Entry 5QYI (X-ray diffraction, 1.58 A resolution); this record covers chains A and B.

[Chain A]
Protein: Pre-mRNA-splicing factor 8
Organism: Saccharomyces cerevisiae (strain ATCC 204508 / S288c)
Notes: fragment: yPrp8 RNaseH
Reference sequence: P33334 (PRP8_YEAST); numbering as in UniProt (aligned over 1836-2090)
Sequence (258 residues; numbered 1833 to 2090; the number before each row is that of its first residue):
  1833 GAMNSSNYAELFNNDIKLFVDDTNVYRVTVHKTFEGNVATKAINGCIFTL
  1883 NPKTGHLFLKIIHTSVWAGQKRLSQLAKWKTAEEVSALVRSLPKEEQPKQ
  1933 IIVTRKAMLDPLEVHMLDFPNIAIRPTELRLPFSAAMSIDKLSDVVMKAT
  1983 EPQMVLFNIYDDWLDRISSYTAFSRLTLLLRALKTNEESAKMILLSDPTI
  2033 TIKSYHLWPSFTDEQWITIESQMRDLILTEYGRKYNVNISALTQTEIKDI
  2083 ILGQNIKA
Disordered / not traced: 2070-2090
Construct notes: expression tag (1833-1835)
Small-molecule neighbours:
  - r-1,2-propanediol (PGR), molecule 1: Asn1845, Asn1846, Asp1847, Ile1848, Asn1883, Lys1885, Thr1886
  - r-1,2-propanediol (PGR), molecule 2: Glu1945, Pro1952, Ile1954, Ala1955, Ile1956
  - r-1,2-propanediol (PGR), molecule 3: Ser1970, Ile1971, Asp1972, Lys2023, Leu2026, Leu2027, Ile2034, Leu2039, Trp2040, Pro2041
Swiss-Prot annotation at these positions:
  - mutagenesis: Asp1853 (D1853A: Alters protein folding. Severely impaired growth. Strongly reduced growth at 35 degrees Celsius; when associated with A-1854; D1853N: Reduced growth at 30 degrees Celsius ...), Asp1854 (D1854A: Reduced growth at 30 degrees Celsius. Strongly reduced growth at 16 degrees Celsius. Strongly reduced growth at 35 degrees Celsius; when associated with A-1853 ...), Thr1855 (T1855A: Reduced growth at 30 degrees Celsius. Strongly reduced growth at 16 degrees Celsius), Thr1936 (T1936A: Reduced growth at 30 degrees Celsius. Strongly reduced growth at 16 degrees Celsius), Arg1937 (R1937K: Severely impaired growth. Reduced growth at 30 degrees Celsius. Strongly reduced growth at 16 degrees Celsius)

[Chain B]
Protein: A1 cistron-splicing factor AAR2
Organism: Saccharomyces cerevisiae (strain ATCC 204508 / S288c)
Notes: fragment: GAMA - Aar2(1-152) - SSSSS - Aar2(171-317); engineered mutation(s): L153_D170delinsSSSSS
Reference sequence: P32357 (AAR2_YEAST); residue numbers follow UniProt; this construct covers 1-152, 171-317
Sequence (308 residues; each row starts with the number of its first residue; note: 13 numbers in that range are skipped by the numbering (no residue carries them; nothing is unmodelled there); numbers below 1 keep their minus sign (Gly-3 is residue -3)):
    -3 GAMAMNTVPFTSAPIEVTIGIDQYSFNVKENQPFHGIKDIPIGHVHVIHF
    47 QHADNSSMRYGYWFDCRMGNFYIQYDPKDGLYKMMEERDGAKFENIVHNF
    97 KERQMMVSYPKIDEDDTWYNLTEFVQMDKIRKIVRKDENQFSYVDSSMTT
   147 VQENEL
   166 SSSSSDPAHSLNYTVINFKSREAIRPGHEMEDFLDKSYYLNTVMLQGIFK
   216 NSSNYFGELQFAFLNAMFFGNYGSSLQWHAMIELICSSATVPKHMLDKLD
   266 EILYYQIKTLPEQYSDILLNERVWNICLYSSFQKNSLHNTEKIMENKYPE
   316 LL
Disordered / not traced: -3 to 0, 166-169
Construct notes: expression tag (-3 to 0); linker (166-170)
Small-molecule neighbours: SZ7 (N-[(E)-thiophen-2-ylmethylideneamino]cyclopropanecarboxamide): Arg55, Ala231, Met232, Phe233, Gly235, Asn236, Tyr237, Ser240, Tyr279, Ile282, Leu283
Swiss-Prot annotation at these positions:
  - region: Leu261 to Ile282 (Leucine-zipper)
  - modified residue: Ser253 (Phosphoserine), Thr274 (Phosphothreonine)
  - mutagenesis: Ser253 (S253A: No effect on interaction with PRP8; S253D/E: Disrupts interaction with PRP8)

[Chain A / chain B interface]
Contacting residue pairs - 16 pairs, chain A then chain B:
  Gln1907(A) - Met195(B)
  Gln1907(A) - Leu199(B)
  Leu1908(A) - Met195(B)  hydrophobic
  Trp1911(A) - Glu194(B)
  Trp1911(A) - Met195(B)
  Trp1911(A) - Phe198(B)  hydrophobic
  Asp1942(A) - Lys184(B)  salt bridge
  Asp1942(A) - Phe198(B)
  Glu1945(A) - Lys184(B)  salt bridge
  Val1946(A) - Ile189(B)  hydrophobic
  Val1946(A) - Glu194(B)
  Val1946(A) - Phe198(B)  hydrophobic
  His1947(A) - Glu194(B)
  Leu1949(A) - Lys184(B)
  Leu1949(A) - Ser185(B)
  Asp1950(A) - Arg186(B)  salt bridge

[Summary]
9 residues of chain A face 8 of chain B across their interface; the contacts include 3 salt bridges. Polar
pairs include Asp1942(A)-Lys184(B), Glu1945(A)-Lys184(B) and Asp1950(A)-Arg186(B). Chain A binds 3 copies of
r-1,2-propanediol. Ligands of chain B: compound SZ7.
Here chain A is Pre-mRNA-splicing factor 8 and chain B is A1 cistron-splicing factor AAR2, both from
Saccharomyces cerevisiae (strain ATCC 204508 / S288c). Entry 5QYI (PanDDA analysis group deposition --
Aar2/RNaseH in complex with fragment F2X-Entry G12a) was determined by X-ray diffraction (same publication as
5QY1, 5QY2, 5QY3, 5QY4, 5QY5, 5QY6 and 128 further entries).
